PDB entry 1GLU | X-ray diffraction, 2.90 A resolution | chains D and A of the 4 polymer chains in the assembly

[Chain D]
Molecule: 19-nt DNA strand
Sequence (19 nucleotides; numbered -10 to 9; 1 number in that range is skipped by the numbering (no residue carries it; nothing is unmodelled there); the number before each row is that of its first residue; numbers below 1 keep their minus sign (DC-10 is residue -10)):
   -10 CCAGAACATC
     1 GATGTTCTG

[Chain A]
Protein: Protein (glucocorticoid receptor)
Source organism: Rattus norvegicus
Reference sequence: P06536 (GCR_RAT); numbering as in UniProt (aligned over 436-514)
Sequence (81 residues; each row starts with the number of its first residue):
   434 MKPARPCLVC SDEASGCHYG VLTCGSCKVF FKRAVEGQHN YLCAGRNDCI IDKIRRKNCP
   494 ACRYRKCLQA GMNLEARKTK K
Construct notes: conflict Ala437 (Pro in P06536), Arg438 (Lys in P06536), Pro439 (Leu in P06536)
Metal / ion sites: Zn2+ site 1: Cys440, Cys443, Cys457, Cys460; Zn2+ site 2: Cys476, Cys482, Cys492, Cys495

[How chain D and chain A interact]
Residue-residue contacts - 14 pairs, chain D then chain A:
  DC-10(D) - Lys514(A)  sugar contact
  DC-9(D) - Ser448(A)  phosphate contact
  DC-9(D) - Gly449(A)  phosphate contact
  DC-9(D) - Cys450(A)  sugar contact
  DC-9(D) - Lys511(A)  hydrogen bond to the base
  DC-9(D) - Thr512(A)  sugar contact
  DC-9(D) - Lys513(A)  phosphate contact
  DA-8(D) - Cys450(A)  phosphate contact
  DA-8(D) - His451(A)  salt bridge to the phosphate
  DA-8(D) - Tyr452(A)  phosphate contact
  DA-8(D) - Lys461(A)  base contact
  DG-7(D) - Tyr452(A)  hydrogen bond to the phosphate
  DG-7(D) - Lys461(A)  hydrogen bond to the base
  DG-7(D) - Lys465(A)  phosphate contact

[In short]
The interface between chain D and chain A involves 4 residues on one side and 11 on the other, with 3 hydrogen
bonds and 1 salt bridge. Polar pairs include DC-9(D)-Lys511(A), DG-7(D)-Lys461(A) and DG-7(D)-Tyr452(A).
Chain D is a 19-nt DNA strand and chain A is Protein (glucocorticoid receptor) (Rattus norvegicus); the
structure, Crystallographic analysis of the interaction of the glucocorticoid receptor with DNA, was
determined by X-ray diffraction, deposited together with 1R4R and 1R4O.
